PDB entry 6RQH | electron microscopy, 3.70 A resolution | chains T and B of the 20 polymer chains in the assembly

Chain T:
Molecule: Template strand
From: synthetic construct
Sequence (70 nucleotides; row label = number of the first residue in the row):
     1 GTCTTCAACTGCTTTCGCATGAAGTACCTCCCAACTACTTTTCCTCACAC
    51 TTGTACTCCATGACTAAACC
Disordered / not traced: 1-21, 61-70

Chain B:
Name: DNA-directed RNA polymerase I subunit RPA135
From: Saccharomyces cerevisiae
Notes: EC 2.7.7.6
UniProt: P22138 (RPA2_YEAST); residue numbers follow UniProt; this construct covers 1-1203
Sequence (1203 residues; each row starts with the number of its first residue):
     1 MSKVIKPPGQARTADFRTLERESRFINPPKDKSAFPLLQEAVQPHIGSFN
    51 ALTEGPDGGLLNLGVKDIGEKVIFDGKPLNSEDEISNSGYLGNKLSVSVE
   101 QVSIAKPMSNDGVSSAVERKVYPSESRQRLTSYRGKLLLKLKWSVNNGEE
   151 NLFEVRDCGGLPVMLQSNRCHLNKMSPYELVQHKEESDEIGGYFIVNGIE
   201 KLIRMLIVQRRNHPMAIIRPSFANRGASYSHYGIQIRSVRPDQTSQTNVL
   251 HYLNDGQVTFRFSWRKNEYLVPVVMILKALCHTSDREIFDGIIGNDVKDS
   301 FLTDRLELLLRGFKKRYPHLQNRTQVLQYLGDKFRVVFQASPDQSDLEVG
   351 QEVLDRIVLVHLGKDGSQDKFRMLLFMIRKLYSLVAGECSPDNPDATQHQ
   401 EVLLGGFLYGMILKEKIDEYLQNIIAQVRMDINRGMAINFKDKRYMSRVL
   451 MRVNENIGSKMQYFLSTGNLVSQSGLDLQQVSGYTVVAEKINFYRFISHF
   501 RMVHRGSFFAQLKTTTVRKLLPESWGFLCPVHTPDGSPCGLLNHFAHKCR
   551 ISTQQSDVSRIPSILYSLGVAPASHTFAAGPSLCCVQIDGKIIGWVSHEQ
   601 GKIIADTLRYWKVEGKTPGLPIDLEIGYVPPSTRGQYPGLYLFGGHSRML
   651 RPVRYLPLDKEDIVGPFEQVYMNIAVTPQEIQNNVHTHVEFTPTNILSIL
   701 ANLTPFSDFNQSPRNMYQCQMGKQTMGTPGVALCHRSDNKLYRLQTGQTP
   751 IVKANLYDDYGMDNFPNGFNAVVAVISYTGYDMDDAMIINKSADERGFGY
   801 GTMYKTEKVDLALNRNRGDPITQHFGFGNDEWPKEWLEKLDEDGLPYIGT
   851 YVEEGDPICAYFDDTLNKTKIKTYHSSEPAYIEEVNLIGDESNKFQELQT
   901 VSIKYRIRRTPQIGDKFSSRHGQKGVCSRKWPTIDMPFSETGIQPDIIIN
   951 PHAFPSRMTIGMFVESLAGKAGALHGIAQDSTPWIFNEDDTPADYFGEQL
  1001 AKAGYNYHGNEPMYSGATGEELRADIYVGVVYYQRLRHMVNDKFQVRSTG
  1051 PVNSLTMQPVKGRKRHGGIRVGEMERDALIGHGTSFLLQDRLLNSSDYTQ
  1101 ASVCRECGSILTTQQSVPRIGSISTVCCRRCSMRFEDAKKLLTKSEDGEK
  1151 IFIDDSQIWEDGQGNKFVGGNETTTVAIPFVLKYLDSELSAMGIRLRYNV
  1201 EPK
Disordered / not traced: 1-11, 112-116, 1141-1147

Chain T / chain B interface:
Pairs across the interface (8):
  DT25(T) - Met430(B)  base contact
  DT25(T) - Asn433(B)  hydrogen bond to the phosphate
  DA26(T) - Asn433(B)  phosphate contact
  DA26(T) - Arg434(B)  phosphate contact
  DC27(T) - Gln427(B)  base contact
  DC27(T) - Met430(B)  hydrogen bond to the base
  DC27(T) - Arg434(B)  salt bridge to the phosphate
  DC27(T) - Arg452(B)  base contact
Also at the interface, not in a pair above, chain T (4 interface residues in all): DC28
Also at the interface, not in a pair above, chain B (6 interface residues in all): Asp431

Summary:
The interface between chain T and chain B involves 4 residues on one side and 6 on the other, with 2 hydrogen
bonds and 1 salt bridge. Polar contacts include DC27(T)-Met430(B), DT25(T)-Asn433(B) and DC27(T)-Arg434(B).
Here chain T is Template strand (synthetic construct) and chain B is DNA-directed RNA polymerase I subunit
RPA135 (Saccharomyces cerevisiae). Entry 6RQH (RNA Polymerase I Closed Conformation 1 (CC1)) was determined by
electron microscopy together with 6RQL, 6RQT, 6RRD, 6RUI, 6RUO and 6RWE from the same study.
